Entry 9LVE (X-ray diffraction, 2.88 A resolution); this record covers chains C and D of the 4 polymer chains in the assembly.

[Chain C]
Name: Insulin A chain
Organism: Homo sapiens
UniProtKB: P01308 (INS_HUMAN); residues 1-21 here correspond to UniProt positions 90-110 (UniProt number = residue number + 89)
Amino-acid sequence (21 residues; row label = number of the first residue in the row):
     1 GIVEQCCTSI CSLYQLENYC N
Cystine bridges: C6-C11
Small-molecule neighbours: phenol (IPH): C6, S9, I10, C11, L16

[Chain D]
Name: Insulin B chain
Organism: Homo sapiens
UniProtKB: P01308 (INS_HUMAN); residues 1-29 here correspond to UniProt positions 25-53 (UniProt number = residue number + 24)
Amino-acid sequence (29 residues; each row starts with the number of its first residue):
     1 FVNQHLCGSH LVEALYLVCG ERGFFYTPK
Glycans and other covalent adducts: myristic acid (MYR) linked to K29
Bound ions: Zn2+ near H10 (its only coordinating residue here)
Small-molecule neighbours: phenol (IPH): V2, H5, L6, L11

[Interface between chain C and chain D]
Inter-chain disulfides: C7(C)-C7(D), C20(C)-C19(D)
Residue-residue contacts (21):
  I2(C) with L11(D), hydrophobic; L15(D), hydrophobic; Y26(D), hydrophobic; T27(D)
  V3(C) with Y26(D); P28(D), hydrophobic
  C6(C) with L11(D), hydrophobic
  C7(C) with C7(D), disulfide; L11(D), hydrophobic
  L13(C) with V18(D)
  L16(C) with A14(D), hydrophobic; L15(D)
  E17(C) with R22(D), salt bridge
  Y19(C) with L15(D), hydrophobic; F24(D)
  C20(C) with C19(D), disulfide; G23(D)
  N21(C) with R22(D); G23(D), hydrogen bond (backbone-backbone); F24(D); F25(D)
Other interface residues (no listed pair), chain D (16 interface residues in all): Q4, G8, K29

[In short]
10 residues of chain C and 16 residues of chain D are in contact; the contacts include 2 disulfide bonds, 1
hydrogen bond and 1 salt bridge. Among the polar pairs are E17(C)-R22(D) and N21(C)-G23(D). Phenol is bound
between chain C and chain D.
Here chain C is Insulin A chain and chain D is Insulin B chain, both from Homo sapiens. Entry 9LVE
(Temperature induces a shift from the dihexamer to the hexamer form of insulin (300K)) was determined by X-ray
diffraction (same publication as 9LVC and 9LVD).
